PDB entry 5DX0 | X-ray diffraction, 2.05 A resolution | chains A and F of the 4 polymer chains in the assembly

[Chain A]
Molecule: Histone-arginine methyltransferase CARM1
Organism: Homo sapiens
Notes: EC 2.1.1.-, 2.1.1.125; fragment: catalytic domain
Reference sequence: Q86X55 (CARM1_HUMAN); numbering as in UniProt (aligned over 134-479)
Sequence (349 residues; each row starts with the number of its first residue):
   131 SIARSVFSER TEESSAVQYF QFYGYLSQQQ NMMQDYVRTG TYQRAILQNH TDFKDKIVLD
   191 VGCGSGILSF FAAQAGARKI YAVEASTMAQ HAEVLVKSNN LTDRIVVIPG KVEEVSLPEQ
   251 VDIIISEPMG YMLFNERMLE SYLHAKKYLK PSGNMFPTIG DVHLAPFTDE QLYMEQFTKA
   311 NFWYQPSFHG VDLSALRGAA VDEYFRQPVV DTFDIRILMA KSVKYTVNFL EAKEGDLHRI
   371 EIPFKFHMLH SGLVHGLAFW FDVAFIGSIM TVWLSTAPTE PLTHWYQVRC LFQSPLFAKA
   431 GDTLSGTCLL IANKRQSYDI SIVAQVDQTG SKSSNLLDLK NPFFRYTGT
Not modelled in the structure: 131-134, 478-479
Construct notes: expression tag (131-133)
Residues lining bound ligands: sinefungin (SFG): F137, Y149, F150, Y153, Q159, M162, M163, R168, D190, V191, G192, C193, G194, I197, L198, V213, E214, A215, S216, G240, K241, V242, E243, E257, M268, S271
UniProt features mapped onto this chain:
  - region: R346 to L379 (Required for nuclear translocation)
  - binding site (S-adenosyl-L-methionine): Q159, R168, G192, E214, E243, S271
  - modified residue: S216 (Phosphoserine)
  - cross-link: K227 (Glycyl lysine isopeptide (Lys-Gly) (interchain with G-Cter in ubiquitin))
  - mutagenesis: R168 (R168A: Loss of protein methyltransferase activity without affecting ability to regulate replication fork progression), K227 (K227A: Loss of FBXO9-mediated ubiquitination and subsequent proteasomal degradation)

[Chain F]
Molecule: H3 peptide
Reference sequence: P84243 (H33_HUMAN); residues 1-18 here correspond to UniProt positions 14-31 (UniProt number = residue number + 13)
Sequence (20 residues; numbered 0 to 19; the number before each row is that of its first residue; numbering starts at 0):
     0 XGKAPRKQLA TKAARKSAPX
Not modelled in the structure: 9-19
Modified / non-standard residues: ACE (acetyl group) at position 0; NH2 (amino group) at position 19
Construct notes: acetylation (0); amidation (19)
UniProt features mapped onto this chain:
  - modified residue: K2 (N6-(2-hydroxyisobutyryl)lysine), R5 (Asymmetric dimethylarginine), K6 (N6-(2-hydroxyisobutyryl)lysine), K11 (N6-(2-hydroxyisobutyryl)lysine), R14 (Citrulline), K15 (N6,N6,N6-trimethyllysine), S16 (ADP-ribosylserine)
  - lipidation: K6 (N6-decanoyllysine)

[Chain A / chain F interface]
Contacting residue pairs (35):
  Q148(A) - K2(F)
  F152(A) - A3(F)  hydrophobic
  F152(A) - P4(F)  hydrophobic
  F152(A) - R5(F)
  Y153(A) - R5(F)  hydrogen bond
  Q158(A) - R5(F)
  N161(A) - K6(F)  hydrogen bond (side chain-backbone)
  N161(A) - Q7(F)
  N161(A) - L8(F)  hydrogen bond (side chain-backbone)
  M162(A) - R5(F)  hydrogen bond
  E257(A) - R5(F)  salt bridge
  M259(A) - R5(F)  hydrogen bond (backbone-side chain)
  Y261(A) - P4(F)
  Y261(A) - R5(F)
  Y261(A) - K6(F)  hydrogen bond (side chain-backbone)
  N265(A) - ACE_0(F)
  N265(A) - P4(F)
  E266(A) - ACE_0(F)
  E266(A) - P4(F)
  E266(A) - R5(F)  salt bridge
  L412(A) - L8(F)  hydrophobic
  T413(A) - L8(F)
  H414(A) - R5(F)  hydrogen bond
  H414(A) - K6(F)
  H414(A) - L8(F)
  W415(A) - R5(F)
  Y416(A) - Q7(F)  hydrogen bond (side chain-backbone)
  Y416(A) - L8(F)
  R445(A) - ACE_0(F)
  Q446(A) - ACE_0(F)
  S447(A) - ACE_0(F)
  K470(A) - ACE_0(F)
  K470(A) - G1(F)
  F474(A) - K6(F)
  F474(A) - Q7(F)
Other interface residues (no listed pair), chain A (25 interface residues in all): Y149, D165, P258, G260

[Summary]
25 residues of chain A face 9 of chain F across their interface; the contacts include 8 hydrogen bonds and 2
salt bridges. Among the polar pairs are E257(A)-R5(F), E266(A)-R5(F) and Y153(A)-R5(F). Ligands of chain A:
sinefungin.
Here chain A is Histone-arginine methyltransferase CARM1 (Homo sapiens) and chain F is H3 peptide. Entry 5DX0
(Crystal structure of CARM1, sinefungin, and H3 peptide (R17)) was determined by X-ray diffraction, deposited
together with 5DWQ, 5DX1, 5DX8, 5DXA and 5DXJ.
